Entry 8R6V (X-ray diffraction, 2.50 A resolution); this record covers chain A.

# Chain A
Molecule: Glycogen phosphorylase, muscle form
From: Oryctolagus cuniculus
UniProt: P00489 (PYGM_RABIT); residues 7-836 here correspond to UniProt positions 8-837 (UniProt number = residue number + 1)
Amino-acid sequence (830 residues; each row starts with the number of its first residue):
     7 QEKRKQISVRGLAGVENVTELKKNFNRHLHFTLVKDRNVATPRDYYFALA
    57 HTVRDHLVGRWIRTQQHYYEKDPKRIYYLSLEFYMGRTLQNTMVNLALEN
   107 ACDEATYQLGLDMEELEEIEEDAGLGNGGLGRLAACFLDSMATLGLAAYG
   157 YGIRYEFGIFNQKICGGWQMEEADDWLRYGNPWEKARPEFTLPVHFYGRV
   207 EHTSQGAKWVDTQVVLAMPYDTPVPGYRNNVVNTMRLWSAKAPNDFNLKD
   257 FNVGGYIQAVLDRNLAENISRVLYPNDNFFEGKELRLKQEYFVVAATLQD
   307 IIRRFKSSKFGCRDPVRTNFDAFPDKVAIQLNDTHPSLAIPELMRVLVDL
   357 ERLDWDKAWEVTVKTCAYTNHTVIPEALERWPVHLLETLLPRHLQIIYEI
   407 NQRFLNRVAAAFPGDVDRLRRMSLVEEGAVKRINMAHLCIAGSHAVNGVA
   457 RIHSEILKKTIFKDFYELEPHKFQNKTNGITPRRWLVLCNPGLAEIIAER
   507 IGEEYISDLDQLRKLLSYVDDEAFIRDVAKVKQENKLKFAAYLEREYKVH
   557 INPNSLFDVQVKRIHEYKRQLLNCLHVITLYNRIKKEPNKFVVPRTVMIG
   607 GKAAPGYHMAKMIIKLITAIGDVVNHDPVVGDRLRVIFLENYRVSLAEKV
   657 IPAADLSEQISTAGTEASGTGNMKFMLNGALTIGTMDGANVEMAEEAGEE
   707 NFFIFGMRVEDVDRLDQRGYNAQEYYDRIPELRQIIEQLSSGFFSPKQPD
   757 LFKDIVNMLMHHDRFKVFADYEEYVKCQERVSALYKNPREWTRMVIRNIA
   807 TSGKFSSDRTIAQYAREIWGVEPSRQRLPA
Unresolved in the structure: 253-259, 316-323
Sequence notes: conflict Ile-380 (Leu381 in P00489)
Modified positions: Cys-171 (S-hydroxycysteine; CSO); Lys-680 ((2S)-2-amino-6-[[3-hydroxy-2-methyl-5-(phosphonooxymethyl)pyridin-4-yl]methylideneamino]hexanoic acid; LLP)
UniProt features mapped onto this chain:
  - binding site (AMP): Asp-42, Tyr-75, Arg-309 to Cys-318
  - site: Cys-108 (Involved in the association of subunits), Cys-142 (Involved in the association of subunits), Tyr-155 (Can be labeled by an AMP analog)
  - modified residue: Ser-14 (Phosphoserine), Tyr-203 (Phosphotyrosine), Tyr-226 (Phosphotyrosine), Ser-429 (Phosphoserine), Tyr-472 (Phosphotyrosine), Ser-513 (Phosphoserine), Lys-680 (N6-(pyridoxal phosphate)lysine), Ser-746 (Phosphoserine), Ser-747 (Phosphoserine)
Small-molecule neighbours:
  - caffeine (CFF): Asn-282, Asp-283, Asn-284, Phe-285, Glu-382, His-571, Glu-572, Ala-610, Gly-612, Tyr-613
  - (-)-Epigallocatechin-3-gallate (KDH; (2R,3R)-5,7-dihydroxy-2-(3,4,5-trihydroxyphenyl)-3,4-dihydro-2H-chromen-3-yl 3,4,5-trihydroxybenzoate): Asp-118, Glu-120, Glu-121, Glu-124, Cys-495, Asn-541, Lys-544, Phe-545, Ala-547, Tyr-548, Arg-551, Glu-552, Glu-654, Lys-655

# Summary
Bound to chain A: (-)-Epigallocatechin-3-gallate and caffeine. UniProt lists 12 AMP-binding residues.
Chain A is Glycogen phosphorylase, muscle form (Oryctolagus cuniculus); the structure, The complex of glycogen
phosphorylase with EGCG (epigallocatechin gallate) and caffeine, was determined by X-ray diffraction (same
publication as 8QMU, 8R52 and 8R53).
